PDB entry 4NNW | X-ray diffraction, 2.60 A resolution | chains B and C of the 28 polymer chains in the assembly

[Chain B]
Name: Proteasome subunit alpha type-3
Source organism: Saccharomyces cerevisiae S288c
UniProtKB: P23638 (PSA3_YEAST); residues 0-257 here correspond to UniProt positions 1-258 (UniProt number = residue number + 1)
Sequence (258 residues; row label = number of the first residue in the row; numbering starts at 0):
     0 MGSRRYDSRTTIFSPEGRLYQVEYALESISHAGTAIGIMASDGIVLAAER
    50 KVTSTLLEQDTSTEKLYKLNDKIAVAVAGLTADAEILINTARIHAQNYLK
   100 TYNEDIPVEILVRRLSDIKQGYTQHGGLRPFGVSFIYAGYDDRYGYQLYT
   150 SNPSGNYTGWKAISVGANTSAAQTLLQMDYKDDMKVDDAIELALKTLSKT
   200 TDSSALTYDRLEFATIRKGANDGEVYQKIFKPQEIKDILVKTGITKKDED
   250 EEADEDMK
Not modelled in the structure: 0, 245-257
UniProt features mapped onto this chain:
  - cross-link (Glycyl lysine isopeptide (Lys-Gly)): Lys99 (interchain with G-Cter in ubiquitin), Lys198 (interchain with G-Cter in ubiquitin), Lys230 (interchain with G-Cter in ubiquitin)

[Chain C]
Name: Proteasome subunit alpha type-4
Source organism: Saccharomyces cerevisiae S288c
UniProtKB: P40303 (PSA4_YEAST); residues -1 to 252 here correspond to UniProt positions 1-254 (UniProt number = residue number + 2)
Sequence (254 residues; each row starts with the number of its first residue; numbers below 1 keep their minus sign (Met-1 is residue -1)):
    -1 MSGYDRALSIFSPDGHIFQVEYALEAVKRGTCAVGVKGKNCVVLGCERRS
    49 TLKLQDTRITPSKVSKIDSHVVLSFSGLNADSRILIEKARVEAQSHRLTL
    99 EDPVTVEYLTRYVAGVQQRYTQSGGVRPFGVSTLIAGFDPRDDEPKLYQT
   149 EPSGIYSSWSAQTIGRNSKTVREFLEKNYDRKEPPATVEECVKLTVRSLL
   199 EVVQTGAKNIEITVVKPDSDIVALSSEEINQYVTQIEQEKQEQQEQDKKK
   249 KSNH
Not modelled in the structure: -1 to 0, 241-252
UniProt features mapped onto this chain:
  - modified residue: Thr58 (Phosphothreonine)

[Chain B / chain C interface]
Contacting residue pairs (72; chain B residue first):
  Arg3(B) - Arg4(C)
  Asp6(B) - Tyr2(C)  hydrogen bond
  Asp6(B) - Arg4(C)  salt bridge
  Arg8(B) - Arg4(C)
  Thr10(B) - Leu6(C)
  Thr10(B) - Arg125(C)
  Ile11(B) - Leu6(C)  hydrophobic
  Ile11(B) - Gln17(C)
  Phe12(B) - Gln17(C)  hydrogen bond (backbone-side chain)
  Phe12(B) - Tyr20(C)  hydrophobic
  Phe12(B) - Ala21(C)  hydrophobic
  Phe12(B) - Leu76(C)  hydrophobic
  Phe12(B) - Arg125(C)
  Phe12(B) - Pro126(C)
  Phe12(B) - Gly128(C)
  Ser13(B) - Tyr20(C)
  Pro14(B) - Tyr20(C)  hydrophobic
  Pro14(B) - Glu23(C)
  Glu15(B) - Glu23(C)
  Glu15(B) - Arg27(C)  hydrogen bond (backbone-side chain)
  Gly16(B) - Tyr20(C)
  Gly16(B) - Glu23(C)
  Gly16(B) - Ala24(C)
  Arg17(B) - Arg27(C)
  Leu18(B) - Arg125(C)
  Met38(B) - Asp54(C)
  Met38(B) - Arg56(C)
  Arg112(B) - Arg81(C)
  Ser115(B) - Arg81(C)  hydrogen bond (backbone-side chain)
  Asp116(B) - Arg81(C)  salt bridge
  Gln119(B) - Ala78(C)
  Gln119(B) - Asp79(C)
  Gln119(B) - Ile82(C)
  Thr122(B) - Arg125(C)  hydrogen bond (backbone-side chain)
  Gln123(B) - Tyr118(C)
  Gln123(B) - Gly123(C)
  Gln123(B) - Val124(C)
  Gln123(B) - Arg125(C)  hydrogen bond (backbone-backbone)
  Gln123(B) - Phe127(C)
  His124(B) - Gly123(C)
  His124(B) - Val124(C)
  Gly125(B) - Tyr2(C)
  Gly125(B) - Gly123(C)  hydrogen bond (backbone-backbone)
  Gly126(B) - Tyr2(C)
  Tyr143(B) - Arg56(C)  hydrogen bond (backbone-side chain)
  Tyr143(B) - Ile57(C)  hydrophobic
  Tyr145(B) - Arg56(C)  hydrogen bond (backbone-side chain)
  Gln146(B) - Ile57(C)
  Leu147(B) - Ile57(C)
  Tyr148(B) - Ile57(C)
  Ser153(B) - Ala78(C)
  Gly154(B) - Ala78(C)
  Gly154(B) - Arg81(C)  hydrogen bond (backbone-side chain)
  Asn155(B) - Asn77(C)  hydrogen bond
  Tyr156(B) - Pro59(C)  hydrophobic
  Tyr156(B) - Arg81(C)
  Thr157(B) - Thr58(C)
  Gly158(B) - Gln53(C)
  Gly158(B) - Asp54(C)  hydrogen bond (backbone-backbone)
  Gly158(B) - Ile57(C)
  Gly158(B) - Thr58(C)  hydrogen bond (backbone-side chain)
  Trp159(B) - Leu52(C)
  Trp159(B) - Gln53(C)
  Trp159(B) - Asp54(C)
  Lys160(B) - Leu52(C)  hydrogen bond (backbone-backbone)
  Lys160(B) - Gln53(C)
  Lys160(B) - Asp54(C)
  Ala161(B) - Leu52(C)
  Gln172(B) - Leu52(C)
  Leu175(B) - Leu52(C)  hydrophobic
  Gln176(B) - Lys51(C)
  Gln176(B) - Leu52(C)
Other interface residues (no listed pair), chain B (41 interface residues in all): Glu108, Tyr179
Other interface residues (no listed pair), chain C (31 interface residues in all): Leu50

[Overview]
Chain B and chain C form an interface of 41 and 31 residues respectively; the contacts include 14 hydrogen
bonds and 2 salt bridges. Polar contacts include Asp6(B)-Arg4(C), Asp116(B)-Arg81(C) and Asp6(B)-Tyr2(C).
Chain B is Proteasome subunit alpha type-3 and chain C is Proteasome subunit alpha type-4, both from
Saccharomyces cerevisiae S288c; the structure, yCP in complex with Z-Leu-Leu-Leu-ketoaldehyde, was determined
by X-ray diffraction together with 4NNN, 4NO1, 4NO6, 4NO8 and 4NO9 from the same study.
